8W5Q - chains L and H of the 4 polymer chains in the assembly; structure by electron microscopy, 4.10 A resolution (low resolution: residue-level contacts below are approximate; hydrogen-bond / salt-bridge calls are withheld).

# Chain L
Protein: Light chain of Ab45
From: Mus musculus
Sequence (110 residues; each row starts with the number of its first residue):
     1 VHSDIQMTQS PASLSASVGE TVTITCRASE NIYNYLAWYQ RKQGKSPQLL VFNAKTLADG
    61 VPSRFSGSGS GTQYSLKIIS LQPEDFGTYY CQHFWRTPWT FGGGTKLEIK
Disordered / not traced: 1-6, 105-110

# Chain H
Protein: Heavy chain of Ab45
From: Mus musculus
Sequence (126 residues; row label = number of the first residue in the row):
     1 VHSEVQLVES GGGLVKPGGS LKLSCAASGF TFSDYGMYWV RQAPEKGLEW VAYIGSGSGV
    61 IYYADTVKGR FTISRDNGKN TLFLQMTSLR SEDTAIYYCA RKRGYEYDGQ YFFEYWGQGT
   121 TLTVSS
Disordered / not traced: 1-4, 120-126
Disulfide bonds: Cys-25/Cys-99

# Interface between chain L and chain H
Pairs across the interface (20):
  Tyr-39(L) / Tyr-111(H)
  Tyr-39(L) / Phe-112(H)
  Tyr-39(L) / Tyr-115(H)
  Arg-41(L) / Gln-42(H)
  Arg-41(L) / Tyr-98(H)
  Ser-46(L) / Trp-116(H)
  Pro-47(L) / Tyr-115(H)
  Leu-49(L) / Phe-113(H)
  Phe-52(L) / Arg-103(H)
  Phe-52(L) / Gln-110(H)
  Gln-92(L) / Phe-112(H)
  Phe-94(L) / Gly-109(H)
  Phe-94(L) / Tyr-111(H)
  Thr-97(L) / Trp-50(H)
  Pro-98(L) / Trp-50(H)
  Trp-99(L) / Trp-50(H)
  Trp-99(L) / Tyr-111(H)
  Trp-99(L) / Phe-112(H)
  Thr-100(L) / Leu-48(H)
  Phe-101(L) / Leu-48(H)
Other interface residues (no listed pair), chain L (17 interface residues in all): Lys-45, Gln-48, Asn-53, Tyr-90
Other interface residues (no listed pair), chain H (13 interface residues in all): Val-40

# Summary
Chain L and chain H form an interface of 17 and 13 residues respectively.
Chain L is Light chain of Ab45 and chain H is Heavy chain of Ab45, both from Mus musculus; the structure,
Cryo-EM structure of Qb-Ab45, was determined by electron microscopy together with 8W5D, 8W5E, 8W5F, 8W5G,
8W5L, 8W5M and 8 further entries from the same study.
